Entry 9IWN (X-ray diffraction, 1.59 A resolution); this record covers chains A and B.

Chain A:
Name: Peroxisome proliferator-activated receptor alpha
Source organism: Homo sapiens
UniProt: Q07869 (PPARA_HUMAN); residue numbers follow UniProt; this construct covers 200-468
Chain sequence (273 residues; row label = number of the first residue in the row):
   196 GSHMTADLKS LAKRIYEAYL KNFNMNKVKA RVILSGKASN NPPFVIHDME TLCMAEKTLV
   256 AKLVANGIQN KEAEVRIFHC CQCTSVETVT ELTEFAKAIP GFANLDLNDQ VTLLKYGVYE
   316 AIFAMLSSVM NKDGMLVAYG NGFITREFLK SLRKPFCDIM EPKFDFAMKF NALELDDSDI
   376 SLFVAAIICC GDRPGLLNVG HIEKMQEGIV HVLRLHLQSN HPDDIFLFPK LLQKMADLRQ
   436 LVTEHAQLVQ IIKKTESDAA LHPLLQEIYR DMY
Disordered / not traced: 196-201, 232-234, 262-264
Differences from the reference sequence: expression tag (196-199)
UniProt features mapped onto this chain:
  - binding site (indeglitazar): Ser280, Tyr314, Tyr464
  - site: Leu433 (Essential for heterodimerization with RXRA)
  - mutagenesis: Asp304 (D304A: Reduced heterodimerization with RXRA. Reduced DNA binding), Leu370 (L370R: Abolishes heterodimerization with RXRA. No DNA binding), Leu391 (L391R: Abolishes heterodimerization with RXRA. No DNA binding), Leu422 (L422R: No effect on heterodimerization with RXRA nor on DNA binding and transactivation activity), Ala431 (A431T: No effect on heterodimerization with RXRA nor on DNA binding), Leu433 (L433R: Abolishes heterodimerization with RXRA, DNA binding and transactivation activity)

Chain B:
Name: Peroxisome proliferator-activated receptor gamma coactivator 1-alpha
UniProt: Q9UBK2 (PRGC1_HUMAN); residues 683-697 here correspond to UniProt positions 137-151 (UniProt number = residue number - 546)
Chain sequence (15 residues; numbered 683 to 697; the number before each row is that of its first residue):
   683 EAEEPSLLKK LLLAP
Disordered / not traced: 683-686
UniProt features mapped onto this chain:
  - motif: Leu690 to Leu694 (LXXLL motif)
  - modified residue: Lys692 (N6-acetyllysine)

How chain A and chain B interact:
Residue-residue contacts (21; chain A residue first):
  Val284(A) with Leu693(B), hydrophobic
  Thr288(A) with Leu693(B); Leu694(B)
  Lys292(A) with Leu693(B), hydrogen bond (side chain-backbone); Leu694(B), hydrogen bond (side chain-backbone); Ala696(B), hydrogen bond (side chain-backbone)
  Leu302(A) with Lys691(B); Leu695(B), hydrophobic
  Asn303(A) with Lys691(B), hydrogen bond
  Gln305(A) with Leu694(B)
  Val306(A) with Leu690(B); Lys691(B); Leu694(B), hydrophobic
  Leu309(A) with Leu694(B), hydrophobic
  Lys310(A) with Leu690(B)
  Pro458(A) with Leu689(B)
  Leu459(A) with Leu689(B); Leu690(B)
  Glu462(A) with Ser688(B), hydrogen bond; Leu689(B), hydrogen bond (side chain-backbone); Leu690(B), hydrogen bond (side chain-backbone)
Interface residues without a listed pair, chain A (16 interface residues in all): Thr285, Glu289, Phe297, Ile463

In short:
16 residues of chain A and 8 residues of chain B are in contact; the contacts include 7 hydrogen bonds. Among
the polar pairs are Lys292(A)-Leu693(B), Lys292(A)-Leu694(B) and Lys292(A)-Ala696(B). UniProt lists 3
indeglitazar-binding residues and 6 mutagenesis sites on chain A.
Chain A is Peroxisome proliferator-activated receptor alpha (Homo sapiens) and chain B is Peroxisome
proliferator-activated receptor gamma coactivator 1-alpha; the structure, X-ray structure of human PPARalpha
ligand binding domain-intrinsic fatty acid (E. coli origin)-PGC1alpha coactivator peptide co-crystals ..., was
determined by X-ray diffraction, deposited together with 9IWJ, 9IWK, 9IWL, 9IWM and 9IWO.
